Entry 9BL6 (X-ray diffraction, 2.40 A resolution); this record covers chains A and B of the 4 polymer chains in the assembly.

== Chain A ==
Name: MHC class I antigen
From: Homo sapiens
UniProt: A0A411J078 (A0A411J078_HUMAN); residues 1-276 here correspond to UniProt positions 25-300 (UniProt number = residue number + 24)
Chain sequence (276 residues; each row starts with the number of its first residue):
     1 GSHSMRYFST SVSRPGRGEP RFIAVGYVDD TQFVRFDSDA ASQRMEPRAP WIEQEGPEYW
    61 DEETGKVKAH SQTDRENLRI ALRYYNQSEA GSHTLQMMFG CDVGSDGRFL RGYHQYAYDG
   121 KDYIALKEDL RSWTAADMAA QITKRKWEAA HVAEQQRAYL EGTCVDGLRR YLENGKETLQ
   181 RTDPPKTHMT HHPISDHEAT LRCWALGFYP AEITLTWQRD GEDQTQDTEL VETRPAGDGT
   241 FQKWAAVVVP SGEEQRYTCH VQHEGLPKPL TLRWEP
Unresolved in the structure: 226-227
Disulfides: Cys-101/Cys-164, Cys-203/Cys-259

== Chain B ==
Name: Beta-2-microglobulin
From: Homo sapiens
UniProt: P61769 (B2MG_HUMAN); residues 1-99 here correspond to UniProt positions 21-119 (UniProt number = residue number + 20)
Chain sequence (100 residues; numbered 0 to 99; the number before each row is that of its first residue; numbering starts at 0):
     0 MIQRTPKIQV YSRHPAENGK SNFLNCYVSG FHPSDIEVDL LKNGERIEKV EHSDLSFSKD
    60 WSFYLLYYTE FTPTEKDEYA CRVNHVTLSQ PKIVKWDRDM
Unresolved in the structure: 98-99
Construct notes: initiating methionine (0)
Curated features (UniProtKB/Swiss-Prot):
  - modified residue: Gln-2 (Pyrrolidone carboxylic acid)
  - glycosylation: Ile-1 (N-linked (Glc) (glycation) isoleucine), Lys-19 (N-linked (Glc) (glycation) lysine), Lys-41 (N-linked (Glc) (glycation) lysine), Lys-48 (N-linked (Glc) (glycation) lysine), Lys-58 (N-linked (Glc) (glycation) lysine), Lys-91 (N-linked (Glc) (glycation) lysine), Lys-94 (N-linked (Glc) (glycation) lysine)
Disulfides: Cys-25/Cys-80

== How chain A and chain B interact ==
Contacting residue pairs (47):
  Phe-8(A) / Ser-55(B)
  Phe-8(A) / Phe-56(B)  hydrophobic
  Ser-9(A) / Phe-56(B)
  Thr-10(A) / Phe-56(B)
  Thr-10(A) / Phe-62(B)
  Val-12(A) / Ser-33(B)
  Ile-23(A) / Leu-54(B)  hydrophobic
  Val-25(A) / Asp-53(B)
  Val-25(A) / Leu-54(B)
  Val-25(A) / Ser-55(B)
  Tyr-27(A) / Ser-55(B)
  Tyr-27(A) / Tyr-63(B)  hydrogen bond
  Gln-32(A) / Asp-53(B)
  Arg-35(A) / Asp-53(B)  salt bridge
  Arg-48(A) / Asp-53(B)  salt bridge
  Thr-94(A) / Phe-62(B)
  Gln-96(A) / His-31(B)  hydrogen bond
  Gln-96(A) / Phe-56(B)
  Gln-96(A) / Trp-60(B)  hydrogen bond (side chain-backbone)
  Gln-96(A) / Phe-62(B)
  Met-97(A) / Phe-56(B)
  Gln-115(A) / Trp-60(B)
  Tyr-116(A) / Trp-60(B)
  Ala-117(A) / Trp-60(B)  hydrophobic
  Asp-119(A) / Met-0(B)
  Asp-119(A) / Ile-1(B)
  Asp-119(A) / His-31(B)
  Gly-120(A) / Arg-3(B)
  Gly-120(A) / His-31(B)
  Asp-122(A) / Trp-60(B)  hydrogen bond
  Val-231(A) / Gln-8(B)
  Glu-232(A) / Gln-8(B)  hydrogen bond (backbone-side chain)
  Thr-233(A) / Tyr-26(B)
  Arg-234(A) / Gln-8(B)  hydrogen bond
  Arg-234(A) / Tyr-10(B)
  Arg-234(A) / Tyr-26(B)
  Pro-235(A) / Tyr-10(B)  hydrogen bond (backbone-side chain)
  Pro-235(A) / Tyr-26(B)
  Pro-235(A) / Leu-65(B)  hydrophobic
  Ala-236(A) / Arg-12(B)  hydrogen bond (backbone-side chain)
  Ala-236(A) / Asn-24(B)  hydrogen bond (backbone-side chain)
  Gly-237(A) / Arg-12(B)  hydrogen bond (backbone-side chain)
  Asp-238(A) / Arg-12(B)
  Asp-238(A) / His-13(B)
  Gln-242(A) / Tyr-10(B)
  Gln-242(A) / Ser-11(B)
  Gln-242(A) / Arg-12(B)  hydrogen bond (side chain-backbone)
Interface residues without a listed pair, chain A (33 interface residues in all): Arg-6, Ser-92, Met-98, Leu-206, Trp-244
Interface residues without a listed pair, chain B (24 interface residues in all): Pro-14, Pro-32, Lys-58, Asp-59

== In short ==
The interface between chain A and chain B involves 33 residues on one side and 24 on the other, with 11
hydrogen bonds and 2 salt bridges. Polar pairs include Arg-35(A)/Asp-53(B), Arg-48(A)/Asp-53(B) and
Tyr-27(A)/Tyr-63(B).
Here chain A is MHC class I antigen and chain B is Beta-2-microglobulin, both from Homo sapiens. Entry 9BL6
(KIR3DL1*114 in complex with HLA-A*24:02 presenting the TW9 peptide) was determined by X-ray diffraction
together with 9BL2, 9BL3, 9BL4, 9BL5, 9BL9 and 9BLA from the same study.
